PDB entry 2F4O | X-ray diffraction, 2.26 A resolution | chains A and B of the 3 polymer chains in the assembly

== Chain A ==
Name: peptide N-glycanase
Source organism: Mus musculus
Notes: EC 3.5.1.52; fragment: Catalytic domain, residues 164-450
Chain sequence (295 residues; numbered 164 to 458; the number before each row is that of its first residue):
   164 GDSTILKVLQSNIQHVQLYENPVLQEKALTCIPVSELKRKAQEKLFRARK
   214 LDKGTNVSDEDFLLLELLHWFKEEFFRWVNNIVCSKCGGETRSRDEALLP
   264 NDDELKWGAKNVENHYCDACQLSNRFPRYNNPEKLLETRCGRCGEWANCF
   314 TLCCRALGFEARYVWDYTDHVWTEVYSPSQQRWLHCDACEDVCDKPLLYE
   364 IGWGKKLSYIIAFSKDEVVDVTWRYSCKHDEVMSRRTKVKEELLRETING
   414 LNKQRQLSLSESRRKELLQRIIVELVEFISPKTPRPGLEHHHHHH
Unresolved in the structure: 448-452
Construct notes: cloning artifact (451-452); expression tag (453-458)
Metal / ion sites: Zn2+ site 1: Cys247, Cys250, Cys280, Cys283; Zn2+ site 2: Glu353, His457

== Chain B ==
Name: XP-C repair complementing complex 58 kDa protein
Source organism: Mus musculus
Notes: fragment: XPCB domain, residues 273-332
Reference sequence: P54728 (RD23B_MOUSE); numbering as in UniProt (aligned over 273-332)
Chain sequence (61 residues; row label = number of the first residue in the row):
   273 GHPLEFLRNQPQFQQMRQIIQQNPSLLPALLQQIGRENPQLLQQISQHQE
   323 HFIQMLNEPVG
Construct notes: cloning artifact (333)

== Chain A / chain B interface ==
Pairs across the interface (33; chain A residue first):
  Trp386(A) with Gln284(B)
  His392(A) with Gln284(B), hydrogen bond
  Met396(A) with Pro283(B), hydrophobic
  Glu404(A) with Pro283(B)
  Arg408(A) with Gln286(B), hydrogen bond; Gln287(B); Gln290(B); Gly333(B), hydrogen bond (side chain-backbone)
  Asn412(A) with Gln287(B); Gln290(B), hydrogen bond
  Leu431(A) with Ile291(B), hydrophobic; Asn295(B); Leu298(B)
  Ile434(A) with Ile291(B), hydrophobic
  Ile435(A) with Leu302(B), hydrophobic
  Val436(A) with Gln305(B)
  Leu438(A) with Gln284(B); Gln287(B); Met288(B); Ile291(B), hydrophobic
  Val439(A) with Met288(B); Leu302(B), hydrophobic; Gln305(B); Ile306(B), hydrophobic; Glu309(B)
  Glu440(A) with Glu309(B)
  Phe441(A) with Gln284(B), hydrogen bond (backbone-side chain)
  Ile442(A) with Gln284(B); Met288(B), hydrophobic; Asn310(B), hydrogen bond (backbone-side chain); Leu313(B), hydrophobic
  Ser443(A) with Glu309(B); Asn310(B), hydrogen bond
Also at the interface, not in a pair above, chain A (18 interface residues in all): Arg399, Gln432
Also at the interface, not in a pair above, chain B (22 interface residues in all): Leu279, Gln282, Phe285, Ile292, Ala301, Val332

== Summary ==
Chain A and chain B form an interface of 18 and 22 residues respectively, with 7 hydrogen bonds. Polar pairs
include His392(A)-Gln284(B), Arg408(A)-Gln286(B) and Arg408(A)-Gly333(B). Cys247(A), Cys250(A), Cys280(A) and
Cys283(A) form the Zn2+ site 1. The Zn2+ site 2 is built by Glu353(A) and His457(A).
Here chain A is peptide N-glycanase and chain B is XP-C repair complementing complex 58 kDa protein, both from
Mus musculus. Entry 2F4O (The Mouse PNGase-HR23 Complex Reveals a Complete Remodulation of the Protein-Protein
Interface Compared to its Yeast ...) was determined by X-ray diffraction.
